5J2T - chains F and B of the 6 polymer chains in the assembly; structure by X-ray diffraction, 2.20 A resolution.

# Chain F
Name: Tubulin-tyrosine ligase
From: Gallus gallus
Reference sequence: E1BQ43 (E1BQ43_CHICK); residues 1-378 here = UniProt positions 1-378
Sequence (384 residues; each row starts with the number of its first residue):
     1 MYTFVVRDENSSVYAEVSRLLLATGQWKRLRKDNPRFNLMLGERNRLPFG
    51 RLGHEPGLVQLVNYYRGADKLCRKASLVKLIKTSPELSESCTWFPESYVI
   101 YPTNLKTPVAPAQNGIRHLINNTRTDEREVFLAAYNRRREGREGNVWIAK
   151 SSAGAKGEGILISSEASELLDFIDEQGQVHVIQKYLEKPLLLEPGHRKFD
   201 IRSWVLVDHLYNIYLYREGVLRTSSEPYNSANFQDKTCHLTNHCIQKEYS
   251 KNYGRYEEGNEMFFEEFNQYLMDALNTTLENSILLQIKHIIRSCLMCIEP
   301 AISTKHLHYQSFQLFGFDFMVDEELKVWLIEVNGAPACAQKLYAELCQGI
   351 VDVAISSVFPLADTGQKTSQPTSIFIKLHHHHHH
Unresolved in the structure: 104-124, 138-143, 150-158, 251-254, 363-371, 381-384
Construct notes: expression tag (379-384)

# Chain B
Name: Tubulin beta-2B chain
From: Bos taurus
Reference sequence: Q6B856 (TBB2B_BOVIN); the author numbering skips numbers that UniProt does not, so the offset changes along the chain: 1-42 = UniProt 1-42; 45-360 = UniProt 43-358; 369-455 = UniProt 359-445
Sequence (445 residues; numbered 1 to 455; 10 numbers in that range are skipped by the numbering (no residue carries them; nothing is unmodelled there); the number before each row is that of its first residue):
     1 MREIVHIQAGQCGNQIGAKFWEVISDEHGIDPTGSYHGDSDL
    45 QLERINVYYNEATGNKYVPRAILVDLEPGTMDSVRSGPFGQIFRPDNFVF
    95 GQSGAGNNWAKGHYTEGAELVDSVLDVVRKESESCDCLQGFQLTHSLGGG
   145 TGSGMGTLLISKIREEYPDRIMNTFSVMPSPKVSDTVVEPYNATLSVHQL
   195 VENTDETYCIDNEALYDICFRTLKLTTPTYGDLNHLVSATMSGVTTCLRF
   245 PGQLNADLRKLAVNMVPFPRLHFFMPGFAPLTSRGSQQYRALTVPELTQQ
   295 MFDSKNMMAACDPRHGRYLTVAAIFRGRMSMKEVDEQMLNVQNKNSSYFV
   345 EWIPNNVKTAVCDIPP
   369 RGLKMSATFIGNSTAIQELFKRISEQFTAMFRRKAFLHWYTGEGMDEMEF
   419 TEAESNMNDLVSEYQQYQDATADEQGEFEEEEGEDEA
Unresolved in the structure: 439-455
Metal / ion sites: Mg2+: Gln11 (together with GDP)
Small-molecule neighbours:
  - GDP (guanosine-5'-diphosphate): Gly10, Gln11, Cys12, Gln15, Ile16, Ala99, Asn101, Ser140, Gly142, Gly143, Gly144, Thr145, Gly146, Ser147, Val171, Pro173, Val177, Ser178, Glu183, Asn206, Leu209, Tyr224, Leu227, Asn228
  - vinblastine (VLB; (2alpha,2'beta,3beta,4alpha,5beta)-vincaleukoblastine): Pro175, Lys176, Val177, Ser178, Asp179, Tyr210, Phe214, Thr220, Thr221, Pro222, Thr223, Tyr224, Leu227
Curated features (UniProtKB/Swiss-Prot):
  - motif: Met1 to Ile4 (MREI motif)
  - binding site (GTP): Gln11, Glu71, Ser140, Gly144, Thr145, Gly146, Asn206, Asn228
  - binding site (Mg(2+)): Glu71
  - modified residue: Ser40 (Phosphoserine), Thr57 (Phosphothreonine), Lys60 (N6-acetyllysine), Ser174 (Phosphoserine), Thr287 (Phosphothreonine), Thr292 (Phosphothreonine), Arg320 (Omega-N-methylarginine), Glu448 (5-glutamyl polyglutamate)
  - cross-link (Glycyl lysine isopeptide (Lys-Gly)): Lys60 (interchain with G-Cter in ubiquitin), Lys326 (interchain with G-Cter in ubiquitin)
From the paper describing this entry:
  - binding site for vinblastine: Val177, Asp179, Pro222, Tyr224
  - binding site for GDP: Tyr224
  - contacts within the chain: Asp226-Arg278

# Interface between chain F and chain B
Contacting residue pairs - 13 pairs, chain F then chain B:
  Met1(F) with Lys338(B), hydrogen bond (backbone-side chain)
  Lys28(F) with Lys338(B), hydrogen bond (side chain-backbone)
  Arg31(F) with Arg311(B); Glu345(B), salt bridge
  Asn34(F) with Ser340(B), hydrogen bond
  Arg36(F) with Gln336(B), hydrogen bond; Asn337(B), hydrogen bond; Ser340(B)
  Pro56(F) with Leu333(B); Asn337(B)
  Gly57(F) with Leu333(B); Asn337(B)
  Leu58(F) with Asn337(B)
Interface residues without a listed pair, chain F (11 interface residues in all): Thr3, Leu30, Asp33
Interface residues without a listed pair, chain B (9 interface residues in all): Asn349, Asp437

# Overview
11 residues of chain F and 9 residues of chain B are in contact; the contacts include 5 hydrogen bonds and 1
salt bridge. Polar pairs include Arg31(F)-Glu345(B), Met1(F)-Lys338(B) and Lys28(F)-Lys338(B). The paper
reports a binding site for vinblastine at Val177(B), Asp179(B) and Pro222(B) among others; a binding site for
GDP at Tyr224(B).
Chain F is Tubulin-tyrosine ligase (Gallus gallus) and chain B is Tubulin beta-2B chain (Bos taurus); the
structure, Tubulin-vinblastine complex, was determined by X-ray diffraction together with 5IYZ and 5J2U from
the same study.
